6MHC - chains A and B; structure by X-ray diffraction, 2.00 A resolution.

[Chain A (and B)]
Name: Glutathione S-transferase omega-1
Organism: Homo sapiens
Notes: EC 2.5.1.18, 1.8.5.1, 1.20.4.2; chain B of this document is another copy of the same molecule, construct and numbering; everything in this record applies to it too
Reference sequence: P78417 (GSTO1_HUMAN); numbering as in UniProt (aligned over 1-241)
Chain sequence (244 residues; row label = number of the first residue in the row; numbers below 1 keep their minus sign (Ser-2 is residue -2)):
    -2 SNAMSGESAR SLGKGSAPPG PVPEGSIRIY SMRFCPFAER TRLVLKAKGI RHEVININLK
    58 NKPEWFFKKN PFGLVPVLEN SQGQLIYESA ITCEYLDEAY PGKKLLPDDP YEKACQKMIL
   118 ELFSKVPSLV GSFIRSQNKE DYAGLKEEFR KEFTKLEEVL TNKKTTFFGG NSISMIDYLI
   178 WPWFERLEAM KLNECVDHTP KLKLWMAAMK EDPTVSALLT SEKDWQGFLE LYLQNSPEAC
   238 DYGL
Glycans and other covalent adducts: methyl N-(4-phenyl-1,3-thiazol-2-yl)-N-propanoylglycinate (JRM) linked to Cys32
Construct notes: expression tag (-2 to 0)
Small-molecule neighbours: JRM (methyl N-(4-phenyl-1,3-thiazol-2-yl)-N-propanoylglycinate): Met29, Phe31, Pro33, Leu56, Val72, Gly128, Ile131, Arg132, Phe225, Leu226, Tyr229, Leu230
Swiss-Prot annotation at these positions:
  - active site: Cys32 (Nucleophile)
  - binding site (glutathione): Lys59, Val72, Glu85, Ser86
  - modified residue: Ser2 (N-acetylserine), Lys57 (N6-acetyllysine), Ser129 (Phosphoserine), Lys143 (N6-acetyllysine), Lys148 (N6-acetyllysine), Lys152 (N6-acetyllysine)
  - natural variant: Ala140 (A140D: In allele GSTO1*C), Glu155 (deletion: In allele GSTO1*B)
  - mutagenesis: Cys32 (C32A: Loss of activity)
From the paper describing this entry:
  - binding site for JRM: Cys32, Gly128, Ile131, Arg132, Phe225, Leu226, Tyr229
  - conformationally variable residues (side-chain flip): Trp222
  - catalytic residues: Cys32 (citing earlier work)

[Interface between chain A and chain B]
Residue-residue contacts - 34 pairs, chain A then chain B:
  Phe69(A) with Glu118(B); Leu119(B), hydrophobic
  Gln81(A) with Tyr108(B)
  Leu82(A) with Tyr108(B); Met115(B)
  Ile83(A) with Tyr108(B), hydrophobic; Met115(B), hydrophobic
  Tyr84(A) with Met115(B); Leu119(B)
  Glu85(A) with Glu118(B)
  Ile88(A) with Ala111(B), hydrophobic; Lys114(B); Met115(B)
  Glu91(A) with Lys114(B), salt bridge
  Tyr92(A) with Pro107(B); Tyr108(B)
  Glu95(A) with Pro107(B); Lys110(B)
  Pro107(A) with Tyr92(B); Glu95(B); Ala96(B)
  Tyr108(A) with Gln81(B); Leu82(B); Tyr92(B)
  Lys110(A) with Glu95(B), salt bridge
  Ala111(A) with Ile88(B), hydrophobic
  Lys114(A) with Ile88(B); Glu91(B), salt bridge
  Met115(A) with Leu82(B); Ile83(B), hydrophobic; Tyr84(B), hydrogen bond (side chain-backbone); Ile88(B)
  Glu118(A) with Phe69(B); Glu85(B)
Also at the interface, not in a pair above, chain A (20 interface residues in all): Pro68, Ala96, Leu119

[Overview]
20 residues of chain A and 19 residues of chain B are in contact, with 1 hydrogen bond and 3 salt bridges.
Polar contacts include Glu91(A)-Lys114(B), Lys110(A)-Glu95(B) and Met115(A)-Tyr84(B). Compound JRM is
covalently linked to Cys32(A). The paper reports the catalytic residue Cys32(A); a binding site for JRM at
Cys32(A), Gly128(A) and Ile131(A) among others.
Chain A and chain B are both Glutathione S-transferase omega-1 (Homo sapiens); the structure, Glutathione
S-Transferase Omega 1 bound to covalent inhibitor 37, was determined by X-ray diffraction, deposited together
with 6MHB and 6MHD.
